2F7A - chains A and B; structure by X-ray diffraction, 1.90 A resolution.

# Chain A (and B)
Protein: HTH-type transcriptional regulator benM
From: Acinetobacter baylyi
Notes: chain B of this document is another copy of the same molecule, construct and numbering; everything in this record applies to it too
UniProt: O68014 (BENM_ACIAD); numbering as in UniProt (aligned over 81-304)
Chain sequence (232 residues; each row starts with the number of its first residue):
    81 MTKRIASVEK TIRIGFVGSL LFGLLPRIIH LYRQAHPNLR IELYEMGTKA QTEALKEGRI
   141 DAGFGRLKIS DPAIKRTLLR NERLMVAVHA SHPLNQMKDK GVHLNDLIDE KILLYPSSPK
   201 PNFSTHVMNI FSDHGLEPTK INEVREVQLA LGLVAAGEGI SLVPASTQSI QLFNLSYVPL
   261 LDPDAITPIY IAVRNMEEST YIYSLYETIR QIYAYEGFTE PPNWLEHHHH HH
Not modelled in the structure: 81-83, 312 (chain B: 81-89, 303-312)
Differences from the reference sequence: cloning artifact (305-306); expression tag (307-312)
Curated features (UniProtKB/Swiss-Prot):
  - binding site (benzoate): Ser-99, Leu-104, Phe-144, Arg-160, Asn-202, Tyr-293
  - binding site (cis,cis-muconate): Ser-99, Thr-128, Phe-203
Small-molecule neighbours: benzoic acid (BEZ): Leu-100, Gly-103, Leu-104, Leu-105, Ile-108, Phe-144, Leu-159, Arg-160, Ile-269, Tyr-293

# Chain A / chain B interface
Pairs across the interface (46):
  Phe-96(A) / Leu-229(B)  hydrophobic
  Leu-101(A) / Leu-229(B)  hydrophobic
  Leu-101(A) / Leu-252(B)
  Phe-102(A) / Gln-228(B)
  Pro-106(A) / Gly-232(B)
  Pro-106(A) / Ala-235(B)
  Pro-106(A) / Ala-236(B)
  Arg-107(A) / Phe-253(B)
  Ile-109(A) / Ala-236(B)
  His-110(A) / His-169(B)  hydrogen bond
  His-110(A) / Ala-236(B)
  His-110(A) / Gly-237(B)
  Arg-113(A) / Ala-236(B)  hydrogen bond (side chain-backbone)
  Arg-113(A) / Glu-238(B)  salt bridge
  Leu-123(A) / Leu-233(B)  hydrophobic
  Leu-123(A) / Glu-238(B)
  Glu-125(A) / Arg-225(B)  salt bridge
  Glu-125(A) / Leu-229(B)
  His-169(A) / His-110(B)  hydrogen bond
  Arg-225(A) / Glu-125(B)
  Gln-228(A) / Leu-101(B)
  Gln-228(A) / Phe-102(B)
  Gln-228(A) / Glu-226(B)  hydrogen bond
  Gln-228(A) / Gln-228(B)  hydrogen bond
  Leu-229(A) / Phe-96(B)  hydrophobic
  Leu-229(A) / Leu-101(B)
  Gly-232(A) / Leu-101(B)
  Gly-232(A) / Pro-106(B)
  Leu-233(A) / Leu-123(B)  hydrophobic
  Ala-235(A) / Pro-106(B)  hydrophobic
  Ala-236(A) / Pro-106(B)
  Ala-236(A) / Ile-109(B)  hydrophobic
  Ala-236(A) / His-110(B)
  Glu-238(A) / Arg-113(B)  salt bridge
  Ser-249(A) / Ser-249(B)
  Ser-249(A) / Ile-250(B)
  Ser-249(A) / Gln-251(B)  hydrogen bond (backbone-backbone)
  Ser-249(A) / Leu-252(B)
  Ile-250(A) / Phe-102(B)  hydrophobic
  Ile-250(A) / Ser-249(B)
  Ile-250(A) / Ile-250(B)  hydrophobic
  Gln-251(A) / Ser-249(B)  hydrogen bond (backbone-backbone)
  Leu-252(A) / Leu-101(B)
  Leu-252(A) / Phe-102(B)  hydrophobic
  Leu-252(A) / Ser-249(B)
  Phe-253(A) / Arg-107(B)
Interface residues without a listed pair, chain A (28 interface residues in all): Ile-121, Glu-226, Val-227, Gly-237

# In short
28 residues of chain A face 26 of chain B across their interface; the contacts include 7 hydrogen bonds and 3
salt bridges. Polar pairs include Arg-113(A)/Glu-238(B), Glu-125(A)/Arg-225(B) and His-110(A)/His-169(B).
Bound to chain A: benzoic acid.
Chain A and chain B are both HTH-type transcriptional regulator benM (Acinetobacter baylyi); the structure,
BenM effector binding domain with its effector, cis,cis-muconate, was determined by X-ray diffraction (same
publication as 2F6G, 2F6P, 2F78, 2F7B and 2F7C).
